PDB entry 8XKE | X-ray diffraction, 1.92 A resolution | chains A and B of the 3 polymer chains in the assembly

# Chain A
Molecule: HLA class I heavy chain
Source organism: Homo sapiens
Chain sequence (274 residues; row label = number of the first residue in the row):
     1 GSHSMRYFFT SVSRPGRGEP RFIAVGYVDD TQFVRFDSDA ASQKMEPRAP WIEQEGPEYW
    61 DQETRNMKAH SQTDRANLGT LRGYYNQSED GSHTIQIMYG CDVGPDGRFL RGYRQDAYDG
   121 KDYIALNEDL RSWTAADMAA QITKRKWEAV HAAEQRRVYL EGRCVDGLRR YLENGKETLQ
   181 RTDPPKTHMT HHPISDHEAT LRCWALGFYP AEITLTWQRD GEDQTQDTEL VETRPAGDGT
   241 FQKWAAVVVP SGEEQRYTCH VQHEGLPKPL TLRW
Disulfide bonds: Cys-101/Cys-164, Cys-203/Cys-259

# Chain B
Molecule: Beta-2-microglobulin
Source organism: Homo sapiens
Reference sequence: P61769 (B2MG_HUMAN); residues 1-99 here correspond to UniProt positions 21-119 (UniProt number = residue number + 20)
Chain sequence (100 residues; row label = number of the first residue in the row; numbering starts at 0):
     0 MIQRTPKIQV YSRHPAENGK SNFLNCYVSG FHPSDIEVDL LKNGERIEKV EHSDLSFSKD
    60 WSFYLLYYTE FTPTEKDEYA CRVNHVTLSQ PKIVKWDRDM
Sequence notes: initiating methionine (0)
Swiss-Prot annotation at these positions:
  - modified residue: Gln-2 (Pyrrolidone carboxylic acid)
  - glycosylation: Ile-1 (N-linked (Glc) (glycation) isoleucine), Lys-19 (N-linked (Glc) (glycation) lysine), Lys-41 (N-linked (Glc) (glycation) lysine), Lys-48 (N-linked (Glc) (glycation) lysine), Lys-58 (N-linked (Glc) (glycation) lysine), Lys-91 (N-linked (Glc) (glycation) lysine), Lys-94 (N-linked (Glc) (glycation) lysine)
Disulfide bonds: Cys-25/Cys-80

# Interface between chain A and chain B
Pairs across the interface (56; chain A residue first):
  Phe-8(A) with Ser-55(B); Phe-56(B), hydrophobic
  Phe-9(A) with Phe-56(B)
  Thr-10(A) with Leu-54(B); Phe-56(B); Phe-62(B)
  Val-12(A) with Ser-33(B)
  Val-25(A) with Asp-53(B); Leu-54(B); Ser-55(B)
  Tyr-27(A) with Ser-55(B); Tyr-63(B)
  Gln-32(A) with Asp-53(B), hydrogen bond
  Arg-35(A) with Asp-53(B), salt bridge
  Arg-48(A) with Asp-53(B), salt bridge
  Gln-96(A) with His-31(B), hydrogen bond; Phe-56(B); Trp-60(B), hydrogen bond (side chain-backbone); Phe-62(B)
  Ile-97(A) with Phe-56(B)
  Gln-115(A) with Trp-60(B)
  Ala-117(A) with Trp-60(B), hydrophobic
  Asp-119(A) with Met-0(B); Ile-1(B); His-31(B)
  Gly-120(A) with Ile-1(B); Arg-3(B), hydrogen bond (backbone-side chain); His-31(B); Trp-60(B)
  Lys-121(A) with Ile-1(B)
  Asp-122(A) with Trp-60(B), hydrogen bond
  His-188(A) with Pro-14(B)
  His-192(A) with Asp-98(B), salt bridge
  Arg-202(A) with Asp-98(B), hydrogen bond (side chain-backbone); Met-99(B), hydrogen bond (side chain-backbone)
  Trp-204(A) with Asp-98(B); Met-99(B), hydrophobic
  Val-231(A) with Gln-8(B)
  Glu-232(A) with Gln-8(B), hydrogen bond (backbone-side chain); Ser-28(B), hydrogen bond
  Thr-233(A) with Tyr-26(B)
  Arg-234(A) with Gln-8(B), hydrogen bond; Tyr-10(B); Met-99(B)
  Pro-235(A) with Tyr-10(B), hydrogen bond (backbone-side chain); Asn-24(B); Tyr-26(B); Leu-65(B), hydrophobic
  Ala-236(A) with Arg-12(B), hydrogen bond (backbone-side chain); Asn-24(B), hydrogen bond (backbone-side chain)
  Gly-237(A) with Arg-12(B), hydrogen bond (backbone-side chain); Leu-65(B)
  Gln-242(A) with Tyr-10(B); Ser-11(B), hydrogen bond (side chain-backbone); Arg-12(B), hydrogen bond (side chain-backbone)
  Trp-244(A) with Met-99(B)
Other interface residues (no listed pair), chain A (36 interface residues in all): Ile-23, Thr-94, Met-98, Asp-116, Leu-206, Asp-238
Other interface residues (no listed pair), chain B (26 interface residues in all): Lys-6, His-13, Asp-59

# In short
36 residues of chain A face 26 of chain B across their interface, with 16 hydrogen bonds and 3 salt bridges.
Among the polar pairs are Arg-35(A)/Asp-53(B), Arg-48(A)/Asp-53(B) and His-192(A)/Asp-98(B).
Here chain A is HLA class I heavy chain and chain B is Beta-2-microglobulin, both from Homo sapiens. Entry
8XKE (The structure of HLA-A/14-3-D) was determined by X-ray diffraction (same publication as 8XES, 8XFZ, 8XG2
and 8XKC).
